Entry 8JRO (electron microscopy, 3.01 A resolution); this record covers chains D and C of the 4 polymer chains in the assembly.

Chain D:
Molecule: Protein E6
From: Human papillomavirus 16
UniProt: P03126 (VE6_HPV16); numbering as in UniProt (aligned over 1-158)
Amino-acid sequence (158 residues; numbered 1 to 158; the number before each row is that of its first residue):
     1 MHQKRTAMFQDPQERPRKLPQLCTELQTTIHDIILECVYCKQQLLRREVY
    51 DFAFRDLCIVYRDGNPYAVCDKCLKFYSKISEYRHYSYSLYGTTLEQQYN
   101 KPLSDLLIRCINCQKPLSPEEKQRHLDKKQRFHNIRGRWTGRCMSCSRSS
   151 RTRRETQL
Unresolved in the structure: 1-8, 150-158
Construct notes: engineered mutation S87 (Cys in P03126), S104 (Cys in P03126), S118 (Cys in P03126), S147 (Cys in P03126)
Bound ions: Zn2+ site 1: C37, C40, C70, C73; Zn2+ site 2: C110, C113, C143, C146
What the authors report for this chain:
  - mutagenesis - F76A/I80A/Y83A, Y88A/Y91A: decreased catalytic activity on p53

Chain C:
Molecule: Ubiquitin-protein ligase E3A
From: Homo sapiens
Notes: EC 2.3.2.26
UniProt: Q05086 (UBE3A_HUMAN); residue numbers follow UniProt; this construct covers 1-875
Amino-acid sequence (875 residues; row label = number of the first residue in the row):
     1 MEKLHQCYWKSGEPQSDDIEASRMKRAAAKHLIERYYHQLTEGCGNEACT
    51 NEFCASCPTFLRMDNNAAAIKALELYKINAKLCDPHPSKKGASSAYLENS
   101 KGAPNNSCSEIKMNKKGARIDFKDVTYLTEEKVYEILELCREREDYSPLI
   151 RVIGRVFSSAEALVQSFRKVKQHTKEELKSLQAKDEDKDEDEKEKAACSA
   201 AAMEEDSEASSSRIGDSSQGDNNLQKLGPDDVSVDIDAIRRVYTRLLSNE
   251 KIETAFLNALVYLSPNVECDLTYHNVYSRDPNYLNLFIIVMENRNLHSPE
   301 YLEMALPLFCKAMSKLPLAAQGKLIRLWSKYNADQIRRMMETFQQLITYK
   351 VISNEFNSRNLVNDDDAIVAASKCLKMVYYANVVGGEVDTNHNEEDDEEP
   401 IPESSELTLQELLGEERRNKKGPRVDPLETELGVKTLDCRKPLIPFEEFI
   451 NEPLNEVLEMDKDYTFFKVETENKFSFMTCPFILNAVTKNLGLYYDNRIR
   501 MYSERRITVLYSLVQGQQLNPYLRLKVRRDHIIDDALVRLEMIAMENPAD
   551 LKKQLYVEFEGEQGVDEGGVSKEFFQLVVEEIFNPDIGMFTYDESTKLFW
   601 FNPSSFETEGQFTLIGIVLGLAIYNNCILDVHFPMVVYRKLMGKKGTFRD
   651 LGDSHPVLYQSLKDLLEYEGNVEDDMMITFQISQTDLFGNPMMYDLKENG
   701 DKIPITNENRKEFVNLYSDYILNKSVEKQFKAFRRGFHMVTNESPLKYLF
   751 RPEEIELLICGSRNLDFQALEETTEYDGGYTRDSVLIREFWEIVHSFTDE
   801 QKRLFLQFTTGTDRAPVGGLGKLKMIIAKNGPDTERLPTSHTAFNVLLLP
   851 EYSSKEKLKERLLKAITYAKGFGML
Unresolved in the structure: 1-119, 170-230, 870-875
Construct notes: engineered mutation A843 (Cys in Q05086)
Curated features (UniProtKB/Swiss-Prot):
  - zinc finger: C44 to C83 (C4-type)
  - region: I401 to R418 (E6-binding)
  - modified residue: S218 (Phosphoserine), Y659 (Phosphotyrosine)
  - natural variant: T129 (T129K: In AS; uncertain significance), C140 (C140R: May be associated with AS), V156 (V156G: May be associated with AS), D235 (D235V: In AS; uncertain significance), L260 (L260H: In AS; uncertain significance; L260Q: In AS; uncertain significance), L286 (L286W: In AS; uncertain significance), N293 (N293T: May be associated with AS), S358 (S358T: May be associated with AS), L458 (L458P: In AS; uncertain significance), P481 (P481L: In AS; uncertain significance), R500 (R500P: In AS; uncertain significance), M501 (M501I: May be associated with AS), 10 further natural variant entries in UniProt
  - mutagenesis: F750 (F750D: Disrupt trimer formation, 50-fold reduction in E3 ligase activity)
What the authors report for this chain:
  - disease-associated variants - R505P: decreased stability with Protein E6 (chain D)
  - disease-associated variants - R505P: decreased catalytic activity on p53
  - post-translational modification sites: T508 (citing earlier work)

Chain D / chain C interface:
Residue-residue contacts - 58 pairs, chain D then chain C:
  V38(D) with T408(C)
  Y39(D) with S405(C), hydrogen bond (side chain-backbone); T408(C); L409(C), hydrogen bond (side chain-backbone)
  L57(D) with L412(C); L413(C), hydrophobic
  C58(D) with E411(C); L412(C), hydrogen bond (backbone-backbone); G414(C)
  V60(D) with E411(C); L412(C), hydrophobic
  R62(D) with T408(C), hydrogen bond; E411(C), salt bridge
  V69(D) with L412(C), hydrophobic
  F76(D) with L510(C); Y511(C), hydrophobic; V514(C), hydrophobic; Q515(C)
  Y77(D) with S405(C); L409(C); Y511(C)
  K79(D) with L510(C)
  I80(D) with Y511(C), hydrophobic
  S81(D) with E406(C), hydrogen bond; L409(C)
  Y83(D) with S503(C); I507(C), hydrophobic; L510(C), hydrophobic
  R84(D) with E403(C), salt bridge; E504(C), salt bridge; I507(C); A549(C)
  H85(D) with E403(C); E406(C), salt bridge
  Y86(D) with V469(C)
  S87(D) with K468(C), hydrogen bond (backbone-side chain)
  Y88(D) with R424(C); K468(C)
  S89(D) with K468(C), hydrogen bond (backbone-backbone); V469(C); E470(C), hydrogen bond (backbone-backbone)
  L90(D) with E470(C)
  Y91(D) with E470(C), hydrogen bond (backbone-side chain); E472(C), hydrogen bond
  T94(D) with E470(C), hydrogen bond
  R109(D) with L413(C), hydrogen bond (side chain-backbone)
  Q114(D) with L413(C)
  K129(D) with E472(C)
  R131(D) with E470(C), hydrogen bond (side chain-backbone); T471(C)
  R136(D) with P402(C); E406(C); Q410(C)
  G137(D) with R418(C), hydrogen bond (backbone-side chain)
  R138(D) with E406(C), salt bridge; L413(C); E415(C); R418(C)
Other interface residues (no listed pair), chain D (36 interface residues in all): R17, F52, A68, L74, S78, Y99, L107
Other interface residues (no listed pair), chain C (31 interface residues in all): E416, K420, K421, R506

In short:
Chain D and chain C form an interface of 36 and 31 residues respectively; the contacts include 14 hydrogen
bonds and 5 salt bridges. Among the polar pairs are R62(D)-E411(C), R84(D)-E403(C) and R84(D)-E504(C). The
paper reports that F76A/I80A/Y83A and Y88A/Y91A of chain D reduce catalytic activity on p53; a modification
site at T508(C).
Chain D is Protein E6 (Human papillomavirus 16) and chain C is Ubiquitin-protein ligase E3A (Homo sapiens);
the structure, Structure of E6AP-E6 complex in Att2 state, was determined by electron microscopy (same
publication as 8JRN, 8JRP, 8JRQ and 8JRR).
